4LF8 - chains A and E of the 21 polymer chains in the assembly; structure by X-ray diffraction, 3.15 A resolution.

Chain A:
Molecule: 16S rRNA
Source organism: Thermus thermophilus
Sequence (1522 nucleotides; each row starts with the number of its first residue; note: 42 numbers in that range are skipped by the numbering (no residue carries them; nothing is unmodelled there); a row labelled like 190A-190L holds insertion residues (190A, then the next letters in order); numbering starts at 0):
     0 UUUGUUGGAG AGUUUGAUCC UGGCUCAGGG UGAACGCUGG CGGCGUGCCU AAGACAUGCA
    60 AGUCGUGCGG G
    73 CCGCGGGGUU UU
    88 ACUCCG
    95 UGGUC
   101 AGCGGCGGAC GGGUGAGUAA CGCGUGGGU
  129A G
   130 ACCUACCCGG AAGAGGGGGA CAACCCGGGG AAACUCGGGC UAAUCCCCCA UGUGGACCCG
   190 C
190A-190L CCCUUGGGGUGU
   191 GUCCAAAGGG CUUU
   216 GCCCGCUUCC GGAUGGGCCC GCGUCCCAUC AGCUAGUUGG UGGGGUAAUG GCCCACCAAG
   276 GCGACGACGG GUAGCCGGUC UGAGAGGAUG GCCGGCCACA GGGGCACUGA GACACGGGCC
   336 CCACUCCUAC GGGAGGCAGC AGUUAGGAAU CUUCCGCAAU GGGCGCAAGC CUGACGGAGC
   396 GACGCCGCUU GGAGGAAGAA GCCCUUCGGG GUGUAAACUC CUGAA
   442 CCCGGGACGA AACCCCCGAC GA
   474 GGGGACUGAC GGUACCGGG
   494 GUAAUAGCGC CGGCCAACUC CGUGCCAGCA GCCGCGGUAA UACGGAGGGC GCGAGCGUUA
   554 CCCGGAUUCA CUGGGCGUAA AGGGCGUGUA GGCGGCCUGG GGCGUCCCAU GUGAAAGACC
   614 ACGGCUCAAC CGUGGGGGAG CGUGGGAUAC GCUCAGGCUA GACGGUGGGA GAGGGUGGUG
   674 GAAUUCCCGG AGUAGCGGUG AAAUGCGCAG AUACCGGGAG GAACGCCGAU GGCGAAGGCA
   734 GCCACCUGGU CCACCCGUGA CGCUGAGGCG CGAAAGCGUG GGGAGCAAAC CGGAUUAGAU
   794 ACCCGGGUAG UCCACGCCCU AAACGAUGCG CGCUAGGUCU CUGGGUCU
   848 CCUGGGGGCC GAAGCUAACG CGUUAAGCGC GCCGCCUGGG GAGUACGGCC GCAAGGCUGA
   908 AACUCAAAGG AAUUGACGGG GGCCCGCACA AGCGGUGGAG CAUGUGGUUU AAUUCGAAGX
   968 AACGCGAAGA ACCUUACCAG GCCUUGACAU GCUAGG
 1003A G
  1004 AACCCGGGUG AAAGCCUGGG GUGCCCC
1030A-1030D GCGA
  1031 GGGGAGCCCU AGCACAGGUG CUGCAUGGCC GUCGUCAGCU CGUGCCGUGA GGUGUUGGGU
  1091 UAAGUCCCGC AACGAGCGCA ACCCCCGCCG UUAGUUGCCA GCGGUUCGGC CGGGCACUCU
  1151 AACGGGACUG CCCGCGAAA
  1171 GCGGGAGGAA GGAGGGGACG ACGUCUGGUC AGCAUGGCCC UUACGGCCUG GGCGACACAC
  1231 GUGCUACAAU GCCCACUACA AAGCGAUGCC ACCCGGCAAC GGGGAGCUAA UCGCAAAAAG
  1291 GUGGGCCCAG UUCGGAUUGG GGUCUGCAAC CCGACCCCAU GAAGCCGGAA UCGCUAGUAA
  1351 UCGCGGAUCA G
 1361A C
  1362 CAUGCCGCGG UGAAUACGUU CCCGGGCCUU GUACACACXG CCXGUXACGC CAUGGGAGCG
  1422 GGCUCUACCC GAAGUCGCCG GG
  1446 AGCCUACGGG
  1459 CAGGCGCCGA GGGUAGGGCC CGUGACUGGG GCGAAGUCGU AACAAGGUAG CUGUACCGGA
  1519 AGGUGCGGCU GGAUCCACUC CUUUCU
Not modelled in the structure: 0-4, 1534-1540
Modified residues: PSU (pseudouridine-5'-monophosphate) at position 516, 7MG (7N-methyl-8-hydroguanosine-5'-monophosphate) at position 527, M2G (N2-dimethylguanosine-5'-monophosphate) at position 966, 5MC (5-methylcytidine-5'-monophosphate) at position 967, 2MG (2N-methylguanosine-5'-monophosphate) at position 1207, 5MC (5-methylcytidine-5'-monophosphate) at position 1400, 4OC (4n,o2'-methylcytidine-5'-monophosphate) at position 1402, 5MC (5-methylcytidine-5'-monophosphate) at position 1404, 5MC (5-methylcytidine-5'-monophosphate) at position 1407, UR3 (3-methyluridine-5'-monophoshate) at position 1498, PSU (pseudouridine-5'-monophosphate) at position 1540, PSU (pseudouridine-5'-monophosphate) at position 1541
Construct notes: conflict C1534 (A2157 in M26923.1), A1535 (C2158 in M26923.1)
Metal / ion sites: Mg2+ site 1 near U5 (its only coordinating residue here); Mg2+ site 2 near U12 (its only coordinating residue here); Mg2+ site 3: U12, A914; Mg2+ site 4 near G21 (its only coordinating residue here); Mg2+ site 5 near A53 (its only coordinating residue here); Mg2+ site 6 near G61 (its only coordinating residue here); Mg2+ site 7 near G107 (its only coordinating residue here); Mg2+ site 8 near G113 (its only coordinating residue here); Mg2+ site 9: G115, A116, G117, G289; Mg2+ site 10: A116, G117, G289; Mg2+ site 11: C121, G124, U125, G236; K+ site 1 near G167 (its only coordinating residue here); 81 more Mg2+ sites not listed; 6 more K+ sites not listed
Ligand contacts:
  - paromomycin (PAR), molecule 1: U30, G31, C48, U49, U304, G306, C554, C555
  - paromomycin (PAR), molecule 2: G31, C47, C48, A50, A51, G52, A53, G113, U114, G115, A353, C355, A356, U358, U359, A360, G361, U365, C366
  - paromomycin (PAR), molecule 3: A119, A120, C121, G122, C123, G236, C237, G238, U239, C240, C241, C242, G281, A282, G284
  - paromomycin (PAR), molecule 4: G567, G568, C569, G570, G575, G821, C822, G874, C875, C877, C879, C880
  - paromomycin (PAR), molecule 5: G610, A611, C612, C613, A614, A622, C623, C624, G625, U626
  - paromomycin (PAR), molecule 6: G661, G662, A663, G664, G666, G667, C739, U740, G741, G742, U743
  - paromomycin (PAR), molecule 7: U669, G670, G671, U672, G673, G714, A715, A716, C717, C805, C806, A807
  - paromomycin (PAR), molecule 8: G1061, U1062, U1065, C1066, A1188, C1189, G1190
  - paromomycin (PAR), molecule 9: G1405, U1406, 5MC_1407, A1408, C1409, G1489, C1490, G1491, A1492, A1493, G1494, U1495, C1496

Chain E:
Name: ribosomal protein S5
Source organism: Thermus thermophilus
Reference sequence: Q5SHQ5 (RS5_THET8); residues 1-162 here = UniProt positions 1-162
Sequence (162 residues; each row starts with the number of its first residue):
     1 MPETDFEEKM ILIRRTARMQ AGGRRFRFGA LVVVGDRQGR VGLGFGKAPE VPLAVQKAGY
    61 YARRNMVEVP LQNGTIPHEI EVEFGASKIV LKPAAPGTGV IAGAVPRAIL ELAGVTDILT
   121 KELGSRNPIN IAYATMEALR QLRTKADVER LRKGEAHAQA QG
Not modelled in the structure: 1-4, 156-162

Chain A / chain E interface:
Contacting residue pairs (78):
  U5(A) with Ala-95(E), base contact
  G6(A) with Ala-94(E), base contact; Ala-95(E), hydrogen bond to the base; Thr-98(E), hydrogen bond to the base; Leu-119(E), base contact
  G7(A) with Lys-92(E), hydrogen bond to the base; Leu-119(E), sugar contact; Thr-120(E), hydrogen bond to the sugar; Lys-121(E), base contact
  A8(A) with Ile-101(E), phosphate contact; Ala-102(E), hydrogen bond to the sugar; Gly-103(E), sugar contact; Arg-107(E), base contact; Thr-120(E), sugar contact
  G9(A) with Lys-121(E), salt bridge to the phosphate; Glu-122(E), hydrogen bond to the phosphate; Arg-126(E), base contact
  A10(A) with Arg-126(E), salt bridge to the phosphate
  G15(A) with Ala-17(E), hydrogen bond to the base; Arg-24(E), hydrogen bond to the sugar
  A16(A) with Thr-16(E), sugar contact; Ala-17(E), hydrogen bond to the sugar
  U17(A) with Arg-14(E), phosphate contact
  C18(A) with Arg-14(E), salt bridge to the phosphate; Asn-127(E), hydrogen bond to the phosphate; Asn-130(E), phosphate contact
  C19(A) with Ala-86(E), phosphate contact; Ser-125(E), hydrogen bond to the phosphate; Asn-127(E), hydrogen bond to the phosphate; Asn-130(E), hydrogen bond to the phosphate
  U20(A) with Ala-86(E), phosphate contact; Ser-125(E), phosphate contact
  G558(A) with Lys-121(E), phosphate contact
  A559(A) with Lys-121(E), salt bridge to the phosphate; Arg-126(E), salt bridge to the phosphate
  U560(A) with Leu-123(E), base contact
  U921(A) with Arg-18(E), sugar contact; Met-19(E), hydrogen bond to the sugar
  G922(A) with Met-19(E), sugar contact; Gln-20(E), sugar contact; Ala-21(E), phosphate contact
  A923(A) with Ala-21(E), phosphate contact
  C1069(A) with Gln-20(E), phosphate contact
  U1070(A) with Arg-18(E), salt bridge to the phosphate; Gln-20(E), phosphate contact; Arg-25(E), salt bridge to the phosphate
  C1071(A) with Arg-27(E), salt bridge to the phosphate
  G1072(A) with Pro-49(E), phosphate contact; Lys-57(E), salt bridge to the phosphate
  U1073(A) with Lys-57(E), salt bridge to the phosphate
  G1074(A) with Tyr-60(E), phosphate contact; Tyr-61(E), hydrogen bond to the phosphate
  G1077(A) with Lys-47(E), hydrogen bond to the base
  U1078(A) with Phe-84(E), sugar contact; Ile-129(E), sugar contact; Asn-130(E), hydrogen bond to the sugar; Tyr-133(E), sugar contact
  G1079(A) with Arg-14(E), hydrogen bond to the phosphate; Tyr-133(E), hydrogen bond to the phosphate
  A1080(A) with Arg-14(E), salt bridge to the phosphate; Thr-16(E), hydrogen bond to the phosphate; Ala-17(E), sugar contact; Phe-45(E), phosphate contact; Lys-47(E), salt bridge to the phosphate
  G1081(A) with Thr-16(E), hydrogen bond to the phosphate; Ala-17(E), phosphate contact; Arg-18(E), phosphate contact; Arg-27(E), salt bridge to the phosphate
  C1192(A) with Arg-25(E), hydrogen bond to the base
  G1193(A) with Gly-22(E), sugar contact; Arg-25(E), hydrogen bond to the sugar
  U1194(A) with Gly-22(E), sugar contact
  A1396(A) with Met-19(E), base contact
  C1397(A) with Arg-24(E), salt bridge to the phosphate
  A1398(A) with Met-19(E), base contact; Gln-20(E), hydrogen bond to the base; Gly-22(E), base contact; Gly-23(E), base contact
Also at the interface, not in a pair above, chain A (37 interface residues in all): A864, G1082
Also at the interface, not in a pair above, chain E (43 interface residues in all): Arg-15, Gly-85, Ser-87, Pro-93

Overview:
The interface between chain A and chain E involves 37 residues on one side and 43 on the other, with 24
hydrogen bonds and 14 salt bridges. Polar pairs include G6(A)/Ala-95(E), G6(A)/Thr-98(E) and G7(A)/Lys-92(E).
Ligands of chain A: 9 copies of paromomycin.
Chain A is 16S rRNA and chain E is ribosomal protein S5, both from Thermus thermophilus; the structure,
Crystal Structure of 30S ribosomal subunit from Thermus thermophilus, was determined by X-ray diffraction.
